PDB entry 4V1N | electron microscopy, 7.80 A resolution (low resolution: residue-level contacts below are approximate; hydrogen-bond / salt-bridge calls are withheld) | chains A and M of the 19 polymer chains in the assembly

Chain A:
Protein: DNA-directed RNA polymerase II subunit RPB1
Organism: Saccharomyces cerevisiae
Notes: EC 2.7.7.6
UniProt: P04050 (RPB1_YEAST); numbering as in UniProt (aligned over 1-1733)
Sequence (1733 residues; row label = number of the first residue in the row):
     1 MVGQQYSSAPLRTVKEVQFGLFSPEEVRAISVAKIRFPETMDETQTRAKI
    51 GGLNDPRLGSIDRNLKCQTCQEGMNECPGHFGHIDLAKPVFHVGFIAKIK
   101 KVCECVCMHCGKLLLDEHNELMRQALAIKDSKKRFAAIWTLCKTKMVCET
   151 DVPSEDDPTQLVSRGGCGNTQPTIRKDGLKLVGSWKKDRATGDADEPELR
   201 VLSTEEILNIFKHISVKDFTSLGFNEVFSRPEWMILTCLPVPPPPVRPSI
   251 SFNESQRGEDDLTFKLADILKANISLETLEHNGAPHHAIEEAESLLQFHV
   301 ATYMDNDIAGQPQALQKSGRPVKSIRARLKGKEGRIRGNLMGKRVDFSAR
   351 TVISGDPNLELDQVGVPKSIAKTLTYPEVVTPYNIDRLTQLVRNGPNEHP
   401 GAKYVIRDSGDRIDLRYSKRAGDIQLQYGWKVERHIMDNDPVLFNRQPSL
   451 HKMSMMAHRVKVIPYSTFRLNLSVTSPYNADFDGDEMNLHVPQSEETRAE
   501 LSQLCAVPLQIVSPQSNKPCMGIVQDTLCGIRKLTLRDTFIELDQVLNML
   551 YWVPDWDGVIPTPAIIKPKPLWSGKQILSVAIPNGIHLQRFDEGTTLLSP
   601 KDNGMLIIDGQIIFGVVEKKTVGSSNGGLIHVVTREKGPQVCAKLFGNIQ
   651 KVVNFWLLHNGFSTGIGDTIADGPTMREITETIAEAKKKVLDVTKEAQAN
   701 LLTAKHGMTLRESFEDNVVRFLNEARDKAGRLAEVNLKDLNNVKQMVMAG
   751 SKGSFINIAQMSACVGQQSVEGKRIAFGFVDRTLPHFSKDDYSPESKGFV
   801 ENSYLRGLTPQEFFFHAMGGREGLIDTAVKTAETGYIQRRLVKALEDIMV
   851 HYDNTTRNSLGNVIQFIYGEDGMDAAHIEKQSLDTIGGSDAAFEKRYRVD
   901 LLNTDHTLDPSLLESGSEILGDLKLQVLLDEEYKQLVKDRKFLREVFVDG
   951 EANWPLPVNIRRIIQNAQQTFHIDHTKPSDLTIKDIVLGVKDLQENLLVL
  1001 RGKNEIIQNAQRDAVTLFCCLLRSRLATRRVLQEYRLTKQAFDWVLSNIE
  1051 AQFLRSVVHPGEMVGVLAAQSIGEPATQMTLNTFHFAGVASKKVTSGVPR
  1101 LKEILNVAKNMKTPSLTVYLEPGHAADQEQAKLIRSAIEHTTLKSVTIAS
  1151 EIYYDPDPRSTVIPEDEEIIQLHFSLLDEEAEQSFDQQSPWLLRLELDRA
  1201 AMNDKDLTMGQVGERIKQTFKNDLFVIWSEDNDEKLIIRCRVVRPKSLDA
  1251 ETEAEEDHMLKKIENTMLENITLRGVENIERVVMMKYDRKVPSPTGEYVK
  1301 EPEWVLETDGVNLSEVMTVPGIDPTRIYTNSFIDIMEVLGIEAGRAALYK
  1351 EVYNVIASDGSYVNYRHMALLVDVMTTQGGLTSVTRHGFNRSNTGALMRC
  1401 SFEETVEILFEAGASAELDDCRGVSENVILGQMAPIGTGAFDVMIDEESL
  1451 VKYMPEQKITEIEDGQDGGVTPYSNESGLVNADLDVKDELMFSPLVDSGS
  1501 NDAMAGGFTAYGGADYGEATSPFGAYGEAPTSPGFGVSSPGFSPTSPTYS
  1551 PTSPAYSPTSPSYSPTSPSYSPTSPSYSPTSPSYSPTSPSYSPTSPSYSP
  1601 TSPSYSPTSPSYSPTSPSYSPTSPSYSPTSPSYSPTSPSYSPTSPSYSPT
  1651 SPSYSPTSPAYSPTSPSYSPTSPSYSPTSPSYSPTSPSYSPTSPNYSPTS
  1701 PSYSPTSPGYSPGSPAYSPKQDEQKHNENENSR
Disordered / not traced: 1-2, 1081-1091, 1177-1186, 1244-1253, 1456-1733
Ion coordination: Zn2+ site 1: Cys67, Cys70, Cys77, His80; Zn2+ site 2: Cys107, Cys110, Cys148, Cys167; Mg2+: Asp481, Asp483, Asp485 (shared with 1 residue of chain P)
Curated features (UniProtKB/Swiss-Prot):
  - region: Pro248 to Asp260 (Lid loop), Asn306 to Lys323 (Rudder loop), Pro810 to Glu822 (Bridging helix)
  - binding site (Zn(2+)): Cys67, Cys70, Cys77, His80, Cys107, Cys110, Cys148, Cys167
  - binding site (Mg(2+)): Asp481, Asp483, Asp485
  - modified residue: Thr1471 (Phosphothreonine)
  - cross-link (Glycyl lysine isopeptide (Lys-Gly)): Lys695 (interchain with G-Cter in ubiquitin), Lys1246 (interchain with G-Cter in ubiquitin), Lys1350 (interchain with G-Cter in ubiquitin)
  - natural variant: Ser1653 to Pro1659 (deletion: In strain: A364A)
  - mutagenesis: Lys1246 (K1246R: Impairs ubiquitination during transcription stress)

Chain M:
Protein: Transcription initiation factor iib
Organism: Saccharomyces cerevisiae
UniProt: P29055 (TF2B_YEAST); residue numbers follow UniProt; this construct covers 1-345
Sequence (345 residues; numbered 1 to 345; the number before each row is that of its first residue):
     1 MMTRESIDKRAGRRGPNLNIVLTCPECKVYPPKIVERFSEGDVVCALCGL
    51 VLSDKLVDTRSEWRTFSNDDHNGDDPSRVGEASNPLLDGNNLSTRIGKGE
   101 TTDMRFTKELNKAQGKNVMDKKDNEVQAAFAKITMLCDAAELPKIVKDCA
   151 KEAYKLCHDEKTLKGKSMESIMAASILIGCRRAEVARTFKEIQSLIHVKT
   201 KEFGKTLNIMKNILRGKSEDGFLKIDTDNMSGAQNLTYIPRFCSHLGLPM
   251 QVTTSAEYTAKKCKEIKEIAGKSPITIAVVSIYLNILLFQIPITAAKVGQ
   301 TLQVTEGTIKSGYKILYEHRDKLVDPQLIANGVVSLDNLPGVEKK
Disordered / not traced: 1-21, 119-121, 214-232, 344-345
Ion coordination: Zn2+: Cys24, Cys27, Cys45, Cys48
Curated features (UniProtKB/Swiss-Prot):
  - zinc finger: Ile20 to Ser53 (TFIIB-type)
  - binding site (Zn(2+)): Cys24, Cys27, Cys45, Cys48

Chain A / chain M interface:
Pairs across the interface (111; chain A residue first):
  Gly3(A) - Asp54(M)
  Pro38(A) - Leu92(M)
  Glu39(A) - Asn90(M)
  Thr40(A) - Asn90(M)
  Thr40(A) - Leu92(M)
  Met41(A) - Asn90(M)
  Asp42(A) - Pro85(M)
  Asn75(A) - Lys55(M)
  Asp177(A) - Arg105(M)
  Asp177(A) - Phe106(M)
  Pro248(A) - Phe66(M)
  Ile250(A) - Trp63(M)
  Ile250(A) - Phe66(M)
  Ser255(A) - Ser83(M)
  Ser255(A) - Asn84(M)
  Ser255(A) - Pro85(M)
  Ser255(A) - Leu86(M)
  Gln256(A) - Trp63(M)
  Gln256(A) - Ser83(M)
  Arg257(A) - Ala82(M)
  Arg257(A) - Ser83(M)
  Arg257(A) - Pro85(M)
  Gly258(A) - Phe66(M)
  Gly258(A) - Glu81(M)
  Glu259(A) - Phe66(M)
  Glu259(A) - Gly80(M)
  Glu259(A) - Glu81(M)
  Asp260(A) - Val79(M)
  Asp260(A) - Gly80(M)
  Asp261(A) - Val79(M)
  Asp261(A) - Gly80(M)
  Asp261(A) - Glu81(M)
  Phe264(A) - Glu81(M)
  Phe264(A) - Leu92(M)
  Phe264(A) - Ser93(M)
  Lys265(A) - Thr94(M)
  Ala267(A) - Leu92(M)
  Asp268(A) - Ser93(M)
  Asp268(A) - Thr94(M)
  Lys271(A) - Leu92(M)
  Lys271(A) - Ser93(M)
  Ser275(A) - Asn117(M)
  Glu291(A) - Lys112(M)
  Glu291(A) - Ala113(M)
  Glu291(A) - Lys116(M)
  Ser294(A) - Leu110(M)
  Leu295(A) - Gln114(M)
  Leu295(A) - Asn117(M)
  Phe298(A) - Ile96(M)
  Phe298(A) - Leu110(M)
  His299(A) - Gln114(M)
  Ile308(A) - Thr101(M)
  Ala309(A) - Thr101(M)
  Gly310(A) - Thr101(M)
  Gly310(A) - Thr102(M)
  Gly310(A) - Asp103(M)
  Gly310(A) - Phe106(M)
  Gln311(A) - Thr101(M)
  Gln311(A) - Thr102(M)
  Gln311(A) - Phe106(M)
  Pro312(A) - Ile96(M)
  Pro312(A) - Gly97(M)
  Pro312(A) - Thr102(M)
  Pro312(A) - Phe106(M)
  Pro312(A) - Thr107(M)
  Gln313(A) - Gly97(M)
  Gln313(A) - Gly99(M)
  Ala314(A) - Thr94(M)
  Ala314(A) - Arg95(M)
  Leu315(A) - Thr94(M)
  Leu315(A) - Arg95(M)
  Leu315(A) - Gly97(M)
  Gln316(A) - Glu81(M)
  Gln316(A) - Thr94(M)
  Lys317(A) - Glu81(M)
  Lys317(A) - Arg95(M)
  Ser318(A) - Glu81(M)
  Arg320(A) - His71(M)
  Arg320(A) - Gly73(M)
  Arg320(A) - Arg78(M)
  Arg320(A) - Gly80(M)
  Arg320(A) - Glu81(M)
  Pro321(A) - Asn72(M)
  Val322(A) - Thr94(M)
  Lys323(A) - Pro76(M)
  Lys323(A) - Arg78(M)
  Lys323(A) - Val79(M)
  Arg328(A) - Val79(M)
  Glu333(A) - Pro76(M)
  Tyr404(A) - Glu40(M)
  Tyr404(A) - Asp42(M)
  Asp411(A) - Leu50(M)
  Asp411(A) - Val51(M)
  Arg412(A) - Leu50(M)
  Arg412(A) - Val51(M)
  Ile413(A) - Gly49(M)
  Asp414(A) - Val44(M)
  Asp414(A) - Gly49(M)
  Arg416(A) - Arg37(M)
  Arg416(A) - Glu40(M)
  Tyr417(A) - Arg37(M)
  Tyr417(A) - Val44(M)
  Tyr417(A) - Ala46(M)
  Tyr417(A) - Leu47(M)
  Tyr417(A) - Gly49(M)
  Ser418(A) - Leu47(M)
  Ser418(A) - Cys48(M)
  Ser418(A) - Gly49(M)
  Lys419(A) - Cys27(M)
  Lys419(A) - Leu47(M)
  Lys419(A) - Cys48(M)
Other interface residues (no listed pair), chain A (63 interface residues in all): Gln45, Ser249, Phe252, Glu254, Thr263, Leu279, Gly319, Arg407, Arg420
Other interface residues (no listed pair), chain M (56 interface residues in all): Glu26, Val35, Cys45, Asp70, Asp75, Asn91, Lys98, Lys155

Overview:
Chain A and chain M form an interface of 63 and 56 residues respectively. Cys67(A), Cys70(A), Cys77(A) and
His80(A) form the Zn2+ site 1. From UniProt: 8 Zn2+-binding residues, 3 Mg2+-binding residues and one
mutagenesis site on chain A; 4 Zn2+-binding residues on chain M.
Chain A is DNA-directed RNA polymerase II subunit RPB1 and chain M is Transcription initiation factor iib,
both from Saccharomyces cerevisiae; the structure, Architecture of the RNA polymerase II-Mediator core
transcription initiation complex, was determined by electron microscopy together with 4V1M and 4V1O from the
same study.
